PDB entry 1OHV | X-ray diffraction, 2.30 A resolution | chains A and B

== Chain A (and B) ==
Name: 4-aminobutyrate aminotransferase
Source organism: Sus scrofa
Notes: EC 2.6.1.19; chain B of this document is another copy of the same molecule, construct and numbering; everything in this record applies to it too
Reference sequence: P80147 (GABT_PIG); residues 1-472 here correspond to UniProt positions 29-500 (UniProt number = residue number + 28)
Chain sequence (472 residues; numbered 1 to 472; the number before each row is that of its first residue):
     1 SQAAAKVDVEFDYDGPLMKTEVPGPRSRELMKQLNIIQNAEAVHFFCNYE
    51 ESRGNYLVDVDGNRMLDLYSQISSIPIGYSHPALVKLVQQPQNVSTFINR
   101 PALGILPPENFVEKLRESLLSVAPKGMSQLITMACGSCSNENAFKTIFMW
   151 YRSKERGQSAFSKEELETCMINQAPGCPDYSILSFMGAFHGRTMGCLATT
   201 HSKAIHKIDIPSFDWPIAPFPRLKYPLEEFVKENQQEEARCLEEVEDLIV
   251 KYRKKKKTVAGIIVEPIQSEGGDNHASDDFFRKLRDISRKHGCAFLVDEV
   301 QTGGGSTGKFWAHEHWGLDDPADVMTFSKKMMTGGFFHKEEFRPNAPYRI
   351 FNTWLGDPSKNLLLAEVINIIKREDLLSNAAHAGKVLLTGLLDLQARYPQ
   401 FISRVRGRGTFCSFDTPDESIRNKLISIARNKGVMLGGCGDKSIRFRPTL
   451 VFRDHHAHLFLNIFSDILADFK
Disordered / not traced: 1-10, 472
Glycans and other covalent adducts: pyridoxal phosphate (PLP) linked to K329
Ion coordination: 2Fe-2S cluster Fe: C135, C138 (shared with C135(B), C138(B) of chain B)
Residues lining bound ligands:
  - 2Fe-2S cluster (FES): A134, C135, C138
  - pyridoxal phosphate (PLP): C135, G136, S137, N140, F189, H190, G191, E265, D298, V300, Q301, S328
UniProt features mapped onto this chain:
  - binding site ([2Fe-2S] cluster): C135, C138
  - binding site (pyridoxal 5'-phosphate): G136, S137, T353
  - binding site (substrate): R192
  - modified residue: K203 (N6-succinyllysine), K224 (N6-acetyllysine), K251 (N6-acetyllysine), K290 (N6-acetyllysine), K329 (N6-(pyridoxal phosphate)lysine), K385 (N6-acetyllysine), K424 (N6-acetyllysine), K442 (N6-acetyllysine)
Reported in the primary citation:
  - binding site for pyridoxal phosphate: K329
  - 2Fe-2S cluster coordination: C135
  - binding site for acetate ion: R192
  - binding site for pyridoxal phosphate: V300 (proposed by the authors, not directly observed)

== Interface between chain A and chain B ==
Contacting residue pairs - 239 pairs, chain A then chain B:
  L30(A) - E109(B)
  Q33(A) - R116(B)  hydrogen bond
  L34(A) - V112(B)  hydrophobic
  N35(A) - R343(B)  hydrogen bond
  I36(A) - Q129(B)  hydrogen bond (backbone-side chain)
  I36(A) - R343(B)
  I37(A) - L120(B)  hydrophobic
  I37(A) - S128(B)
  I37(A) - Q129(B)
  I37(A) - L130(B)  hydrogen bond (backbone-backbone)
  Q38(A) - Q129(B)
  Q38(A) - L130(B)  hydrogen bond (side chain-backbone)
  Q38(A) - I131(B)
  Q38(A) - R343(B)  hydrogen bond (backbone-side chain)
  N39(A) - R343(B)
  N39(A) - P344(B)  hydrogen bond (side chain-backbone)
  N39(A) - N345(B)
  N39(A) - A346(B)
  E41(A) - N345(B)
  E41(A) - P347(B)
  A42(A) - G104(B)
  A42(A) - I105(B)
  A42(A) - P347(B)
  A42(A) - Y348(B)
  V43(A) - G104(B)
  V43(A) - I105(B)
  V43(A) - P107(B)
  H44(A) - I105(B)  hydrogen bond (backbone-backbone)
  H44(A) - L106(B)
  H44(A) - Y348(B)
  F45(A) - I105(B)
  F45(A) - L106(B)  hydrophobic
  F45(A) - P107(B)
  F46(A) - P107(B)
  F46(A) - P108(B)
  C47(A) - L106(B)  hydrophobic
  C47(A) - P107(B)  hydrogen bond (backbone-backbone)
  C47(A) - P108(B)
  C47(A) - E109(B)  hydrogen bond (backbone-backbone)
  Y49(A) - S95(B)  hydrogen bond (backbone-side chain)
  Y49(A) - N99(B)  hydrogen bond (backbone-side chain)
  Y49(A) - P101(B)
  Y49(A) - L106(B)  hydrogen bond (side chain-backbone)
  Y49(A) - P108(B)  hydrophobic
  E50(A) - S95(B)  hydrogen bond (backbone-side chain)
  V60(A) - E109(B)
  Y69(A) - I105(B)  hydrophobic
  Q71(A) - R100(B)
  Q71(A) - P101(B)
  Q71(A) - A102(B)  hydrogen bond (side chain-backbone)
  Q71(A) - L106(B)
  I72(A) - A102(B)  hydrophobic
  I72(A) - I105(B)  hydrophobic
  S74(A) - W354(B)
  I75(A) - R100(B)
  Y79(A) - N99(B)
  S80(A) - I98(B)
  S80(A) - N99(B)  hydrogen bond (backbone-side chain)
  L84(A) - I98(B)
  V85(A) - I98(B)  hydrophobic
  V88(A) - I98(B)  hydrophobic
  S95(A) - Y49(B)  hydrogen bond (side chain-backbone)
  S95(A) - E50(B)  hydrogen bond (side chain-backbone)
  F97(A) - F97(B)  hydrophobic
  F97(A) - L363(B)
  I98(A) - S80(B)
  I98(A) - L84(B)
  I98(A) - V85(B)  hydrophobic
  I98(A) - V88(B)  hydrophobic
  N99(A) - Y49(B)  hydrogen bond (side chain-backbone)
  N99(A) - Y79(B)
  N99(A) - S80(B)  hydrogen bond (side chain-backbone)
  R100(A) - Q71(B)
  R100(A) - I75(B)
  R100(A) - M332(B)
  R100(A) - K360(B)
  P101(A) - Y49(B)
  P101(A) - Q71(B)
  A102(A) - Q71(B)  hydrogen bond (backbone-side chain)
  A102(A) - I72(B)  hydrophobic
  G104(A) - A42(B)
  G104(A) - V43(B)
  I105(A) - A42(B)
  I105(A) - V43(B)
  I105(A) - H44(B)  hydrogen bond (backbone-backbone)
  I105(A) - F45(B)
  I105(A) - Y69(B)  hydrophobic
  I105(A) - I72(B)  hydrophobic
  L106(A) - H44(B)
  L106(A) - F45(B)  hydrophobic
  L106(A) - C47(B)  hydrophobic
  L106(A) - Y49(B)  hydrogen bond (backbone-side chain)
  L106(A) - Q71(B)
  P107(A) - V43(B)
  P107(A) - F45(B)
  P107(A) - F46(B)
  P107(A) - C47(B)  hydrogen bond (backbone-backbone)
  P108(A) - F46(B)
  P108(A) - C47(B)
  P108(A) - Y49(B)  hydrophobic
  E109(A) - L30(B)
  E109(A) - C47(B)  hydrogen bond (backbone-backbone)
  E109(A) - V60(B)
  V112(A) - L34(B)  hydrophobic
  R116(A) - Q33(B)  hydrogen bond
  L120(A) - I37(B)  hydrophobic
  Q129(A) - I36(B)  hydrogen bond (side chain-backbone)
  Q129(A) - I37(B)
  Q129(A) - Q38(B)
  L130(A) - I37(B)  hydrogen bond (backbone-backbone)
  L130(A) - Q38(B)  hydrogen bond (backbone-side chain)
  I131(A) - Q38(B)
  A134(A) - W354(B)
  E141(A) - T193(B)
  E141(A) - M194(B)  hydrogen bond (side chain-backbone)
  F144(A) - M194(B)  hydrophobic
  K145(A) - R192(B)  hydrogen bond (side chain-backbone)
  K145(A) - I210(B)
  F148(A) - M194(B)  hydrophobic
  F148(A) - D209(B)
  F148(A) - P211(B)
  R152(A) - D209(B)  salt bridge
  R156(A) - D209(B)  salt bridge
  F161(A) - I205(B)  hydrophobic
  F161(A) - I208(B)  hydrophobic
  F161(A) - D209(B)
  L166(A) - A204(B)
  L166(A) - I208(B)  hydrophobic
  C169(A) - A204(B)
  C169(A) - K207(B)
  C169(A) - I208(B)  hydrophobic
  M170(A) - M186(B)  hydrophobic
  M170(A) - H201(B)  hydrogen bond (backbone-side chain)
  M170(A) - S202(B)
  M170(A) - K203(B)
  M170(A) - A204(B)  hydrogen bond (side chain-backbone)
  I171(A) - M186(B)  hydrophobic
  I171(A) - I217(B)  hydrophobic
  N172(A) - A198(B)  hydrogen bond (side chain-backbone)
  N172(A) - H201(B)
  N172(A) - K207(B)  hydrogen bond
  N172(A) - S212(B)  hydrogen bond
  N172(A) - F213(B)  hydrogen bond (side chain-backbone)
  N172(A) - I217(B)
  G176(A) - I208(B)
  G176(A) - D209(B)  hydrogen bond (backbone-backbone)
  C177(A) - I210(B)
  C177(A) - S212(B)
  P178(A) - D209(B)
  P178(A) - I210(B)
  P178(A) - P211(B)
  Y180(A) - P211(B)
  M186(A) - M170(B)  hydrophobic
  M186(A) - I171(B)  hydrophobic
  R192(A) - K145(B)  hydrogen bond (backbone-side chain)
  R192(A) - Y348(B)  hydrogen bond (side chain-backbone)
  R192(A) - F351(B)
  T193(A) - E141(B)
  M194(A) - E141(B)  hydrogen bond (backbone-side chain)
  M194(A) - F144(B)  hydrophobic
  M194(A) - F148(B)  hydrophobic
  M194(A) - G195(B)
  M194(A) - W215(B)  hydrophobic
  G195(A) - M194(B)
  A198(A) - N172(B)  hydrogen bond (backbone-side chain)
  H201(A) - M170(B)  hydrogen bond (side chain-backbone)
  H201(A) - N172(B)
  S202(A) - M170(B)
  K203(A) - M170(B)
  A204(A) - L166(B)  hydrophobic
  A204(A) - C169(B)
  A204(A) - M170(B)
  I205(A) - F161(B)  hydrophobic
  I205(A) - P347(B)
  I205(A) - Y348(B)
  I205(A) - R349(B)
  H206(A) - Y348(B)
  K207(A) - C169(B)
  K207(A) - N172(B)  hydrogen bond
  I208(A) - F161(B)  hydrophobic
  I208(A) - E165(B)
  I208(A) - C169(B)  hydrophobic
  I208(A) - G176(B)
  I208(A) - R349(B)  hydrogen bond (backbone-side chain)
  D209(A) - F148(B)
  D209(A) - R152(B)  salt bridge
  D209(A) - R156(B)  salt bridge
  D209(A) - F161(B)
  D209(A) - G176(B)  hydrogen bond (backbone-backbone)
  D209(A) - P178(B)
  D209(A) - R349(B)  salt bridge
  I210(A) - K145(B)
  I210(A) - C177(B)
  I210(A) - P178(B)
  P211(A) - F148(B)
  P211(A) - P178(B)
  P211(A) - Y180(B)
  S212(A) - N172(B)  hydrogen bond
  S212(A) - C177(B)
  S212(A) - F213(B)
  F213(A) - N172(B)  hydrogen bond (backbone-side chain)
  F213(A) - S212(B)
  F213(A) - F213(B)  hydrophobic
  W215(A) - M194(B)  hydrophobic
  I217(A) - I171(B)  hydrophobic
  I217(A) - N172(B)
  S328(A) - W354(B)
  K329(A) - T353(B)
  K329(A) - W354(B)
  M332(A) - W354(B)
  R343(A) - N35(B)  hydrogen bond (side chain-backbone)
  R343(A) - I36(B)
  R343(A) - Q38(B)  hydrogen bond (side chain-backbone)
  R343(A) - N39(B)
  P344(A) - N39(B)  hydrogen bond (backbone-side chain)
  N345(A) - N39(B)
  N345(A) - E41(B)
  A346(A) - N39(B)
  P347(A) - E41(B)
  P347(A) - A42(B)
  Y348(A) - A42(B)
  Y348(A) - H44(B)
  Y348(A) - R192(B)  hydrogen bond (backbone-side chain)
  Y348(A) - I205(B)
  Y348(A) - H206(B)
  R349(A) - I205(B)
  R349(A) - I208(B)  hydrogen bond (side chain-backbone)
  R349(A) - D209(B)  salt bridge
  F351(A) - R192(B)
  T353(A) - K329(B)
  W354(A) - S74(B)
  W354(A) - A134(B)
  W354(A) - S328(B)
  W354(A) - K329(B)
  W354(A) - M332(B)
  D357(A) - K360(B)  salt bridge
  K360(A) - R100(B)
  K360(A) - D357(B)  salt bridge
  L363(A) - F97(B)
Also at the interface, not in a pair above, chain A (116 interface residues in all): A40, L57, G78, H81, Q92, V94, T96, F111, S128, C135, M149, E165, L197, S359, M435
Also at the interface, not in a pair above, chain B (117 interface residues in all): A40, L57, H81, Q92, V94, T96, F111, C135, C138, M149, L197, N352, S359, M435

== Overview ==
116 residues of chain A and 117 residues of chain B are in contact; the contacts include 53 hydrogen bonds and
8 salt bridges. Polar pairs include R152(A)-D209(B), R156(A)-D209(B) and D209(A)-R349(B). Chain A binds 2Fe-2S
cluster. The paper reports a binding site for pyridoxal phosphate at K329(A) and V300(A); a binding site for
acetate ion at R192(A).
Chain A and chain B are both 4-aminobutyrate aminotransferase (Sus scrofa); the structure,
4-aminobutyrate-aminotransferase from pig, was determined by X-ray diffraction (same publication as 1OHW and
1OHY).
